PDB entry 2JMJ | solution NMR | chains A and P

# Chain A
Protein: Protein YNG1
Organism: Saccharomyces cerevisiae
Notes: fragment: PHD finger
UniProtKB: Q08465 (YNG1_YEAST); residues 12-90 here correspond to UniProt positions 141-219 (UniProt number = residue number + 129)
Amino-acid sequence (90 residues; row label = number of the first residue in the row):
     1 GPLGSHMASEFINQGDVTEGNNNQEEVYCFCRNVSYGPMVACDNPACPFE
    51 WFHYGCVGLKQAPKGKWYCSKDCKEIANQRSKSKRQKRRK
Unresolved in the structure: 1-23, 84-90
Differences from the reference sequence: cloning artifact (1-11)
Metal / ion sites: Zn2+ site 1: Cys-29, Cys-31, Cys-56; Zn2+ site 2: Cys-42, Cys-47, Cys-69, Cys-73
UniProt features mapped onto this chain:
  - zinc finger: Glu-26 to Glu-75 (PHD-type)
  - binding site (Zn(2+)): Cys-29, Cys-31, Cys-42, Cys-47, His-53, Cys-56, Cys-69, Cys-73
  - site (Histone H3K4me3 binding): Tyr-28, Met-39, Asp-43, Trp-51
Reported in the primary citation:
  - mutagenesis - W51E: decreased binding to Histone H3 (chain P)
  - mutagenesis - W51E: abolished binding to H3K4me3
  - mutagenesis - W51E: decreased catalytic activity on K4 trimethylated peptides

# Chain P
Protein: Histone H3
UniProtKB: P61830 (H3_YEAST); residues 1-9 here correspond to UniProt positions 2-10 (UniProt number = residue number + 1)
Amino-acid sequence (9 residues; row label = number of the first residue in the row):
     1 ARTKQTARK
Modified positions: Lys-4 (n-trimethyllysine; M3L)
Differences from the reference sequence: modified residue (4)
UniProt features mapped onto this chain:
  - modified residue: Lys-4 (N6,N6,N6-trimethyllysine), Lys-9 (N6-acetyllysine)
Reported in the primary citation:
  - post-translational modification sites: Lys-4
  - mutagenesis - T3DEL: decreased binding to Protein YNG1 (chain A)

# Chain A / chain P interface
Residue-residue contacts (29):
  Tyr-28(A) with Lys-4(P)
  Ser-35(A) with Lys-4(P)
  Gly-37(A) with Lys-4(P); Gln-5(P); Thr-6(P)
  Pro-38(A) with Lys-4(P); Gln-5(P); Thr-6(P); Ala-7(P)
  Met-39(A) with Thr-3(P); Lys-4(P); Gln-5(P)
  Val-40(A) with Ala-1(P); Arg-2(P); Thr-3(P)
  Ala-41(A) with Ala-1(P); Arg-2(P)
  Asp-43(A) with Ala-1(P); Arg-2(P)
  Glu-50(A) with Arg-2(P)
  Trp-51(A) with Arg-2(P); Thr-3(P); Lys-4(P)
  Tyr-54(A) with Thr-3(P)
  Lys-60(A) with Arg-8(P)
  Gln-61(A) with Gln-5(P)
  Gly-65(A) with Ala-1(P)
  Lys-66(A) with Ala-1(P)
  Trp-67(A) with Ala-1(P)
Interface residues without a listed pair, chain A (18 interface residues in all): Leu-59, Ala-62
The authors on this interface:
  - residue pairs: Tyr-28(A)/Lys-4(P) (cation-pi contact), Ser-35(A)/Lys-4(P), Met-39(A)/Lys-4(P), Asp-43(A)/Arg-2(P) (hydrogen bond), Glu-50(A)/Arg-2(P) (hydrogen bond), Trp-51(A)/Lys-4(P) (cation-pi contact), Trp-51(A)/Arg-2(P)

# In short
18 residues of chain A face 8 of chain P across their interface. The authors report cation-pi contacts between
Tyr-28(A) and Lys-4(P) and Trp-51(A) and Lys-4(P); contacts between Ser-35(A) and Lys-4(P), Met-39(A) and
Lys-4(P) and Trp-51(A) and Arg-2(P); hydrogen bonds between Asp-43(A) and Arg-2(P) and Glu-50(A) and Arg-2(P).
The paper reports that W51E of chain A reduces binding to Histone H3 (chain P); a modification site at
Lys-4(P).
Chain A is Protein YNG1 (Saccharomyces cerevisiae) and chain P is Histone H3; the structure, NMR solution
structure of the PHD domain from the yeast YNG1 protein in complex with H3(1-9)K4me3 ..., was determined by
solution NMR.
